PDB entry 6IB1 | electron microscopy, 3.50 A resolution | chains D and H of the 8 polymer chains in the assembly

[Chain D]
Molecule: Major head protein
From: Staphylococcus phage P68
UniProt: Q859I3 (Q859I3_9CAUD); residue numbers follow UniProt; this construct covers 1-408
Chain sequence (408 residues; row label = number of the first residue in the row):
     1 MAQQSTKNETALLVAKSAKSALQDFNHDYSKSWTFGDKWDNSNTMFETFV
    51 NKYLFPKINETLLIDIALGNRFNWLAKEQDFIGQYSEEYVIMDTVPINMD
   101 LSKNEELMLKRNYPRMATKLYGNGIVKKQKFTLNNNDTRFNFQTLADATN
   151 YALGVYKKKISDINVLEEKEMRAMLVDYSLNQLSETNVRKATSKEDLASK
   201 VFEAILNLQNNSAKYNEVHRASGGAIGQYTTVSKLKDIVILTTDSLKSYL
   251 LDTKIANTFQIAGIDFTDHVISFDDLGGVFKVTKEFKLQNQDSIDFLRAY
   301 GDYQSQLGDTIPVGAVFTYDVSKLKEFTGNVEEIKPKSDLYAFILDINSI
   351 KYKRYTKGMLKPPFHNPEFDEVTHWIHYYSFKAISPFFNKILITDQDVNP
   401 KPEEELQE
Unresolved in the structure: 1-3, 396-408

[Chain H]
Molecule: Uncharacterized protein
From: Staphylococcus phage P68
UniProt: Q859I2 (Q859I2_9CAUD); numbering as in UniProt (aligned over 1-60)
Chain sequence (60 residues; row label = number of the first residue in the row):
     1 MYEGNNMRSMMGTSYEDSRLNKRTELNENMSIDTNKSEDSYGVQIHSLSK
    51 QSFTGDVEEE
Unresolved in the structure: 56-60

[Interface between chain D and chain H]
Residue-residue contacts - 44 pairs, chain D then chain H:
  Trp74(D) - His46(H)
  Trp74(D) - Leu48(H)
  Leu75(D) - Lys50(H)  hydrogen bond (backbone-side chain)
  Lys77(D) - Lys50(H)
  Glu88(D) - Phe53(H)
  Phe202(D) - Ser37(H)
  Leu206(D) - Asn35(H)
  Leu206(D) - Lys36(H)
  Leu206(D) - Ser37(H)
  Gln209(D) - Met30(H)
  Gln209(D) - Asn35(H)  hydrogen bond
  Gln209(D) - Lys36(H)  hydrogen bond (side chain-backbone)
  Asn210(D) - Asn35(H)
  Asn211(D) - Met30(H)
  Val232(D) - Met30(H)  hydrophobic
  Lys234(D) - Thr34(H)  hydrogen bond
  Leu235(D) - Lys36(H)
  Lys236(D) - Ser47(H)
  Lys236(D) - Leu48(H)
  Asp237(D) - Leu48(H)
  Asp237(D) - Ser49(H)
  Ile238(D) - Leu48(H)
  Val239(D) - Leu48(H)  hydrophobic
  Ile255(D) - Tyr41(H)
  Ala262(D) - Asp39(H)
  Gly263(D) - Ser37(H)
  Gly263(D) - Glu38(H)
  Gly263(D) - Asp39(H)  hydrogen bond (backbone-backbone)
  Ile264(D) - Ser37(H)
  Ile264(D) - Glu38(H)
  Asp265(D) - Asp39(H)
  Asp265(D) - Ser40(H)
  Asp265(D) - Tyr41(H)
  Asp265(D) - Gln44(H)
  Thr267(D) - Gln44(H)  hydrogen bond
  Asp268(D) - Val43(H)
  Asp268(D) - Gln44(H)
  Asp268(D) - Ile45(H)
  His269(D) - Leu48(H)
  Ile271(D) - Ile45(H)  hydrophobic
  Ile347(D) - Ser49(H)
  Asn348(D) - Lys50(H)
  Asn348(D) - Gln51(H)  hydrogen bond
  Ile350(D) - Lys50(H)
Interface residues without a listed pair, chain D (33 interface residues in all): Lys247, Leu251, Ile261, Phe266, Val270
Interface residues without a listed pair, chain H (20 interface residues in all): Gly42

[Summary]
Chain D and chain H form an interface of 33 and 20 residues respectively; the contacts include 7 hydrogen
bonds. Polar pairs include Leu75(D)-Lys50(H), Gln209(D)-Asn35(H) and Gln209(D)-Lys36(H).
Chain D is Major head protein and chain H is Uncharacterized protein, both from Staphylococcus phage P68; the
structure, Icosahedrally averaged capsid of empty particle of bacteriophage P68, was determined by electron
microscopy together with 6IAB, 6IAC, 6IAT, 6IAW and 6Q3G from the same study.
